7ZWM - chains A and E of the 10 polymer chains in the assembly; structure by X-ray diffraction, 3.69 A resolution.

Chain A:
Protein: Gametocyte surface protein P45/48
Source organism: Plasmodium falciparum
UniProt: Q8I6T1 (P4548_PLAF7); residues 1-428 here = UniProt positions 1-428
Sequence (428 residues; each row starts with the number of its first residue):
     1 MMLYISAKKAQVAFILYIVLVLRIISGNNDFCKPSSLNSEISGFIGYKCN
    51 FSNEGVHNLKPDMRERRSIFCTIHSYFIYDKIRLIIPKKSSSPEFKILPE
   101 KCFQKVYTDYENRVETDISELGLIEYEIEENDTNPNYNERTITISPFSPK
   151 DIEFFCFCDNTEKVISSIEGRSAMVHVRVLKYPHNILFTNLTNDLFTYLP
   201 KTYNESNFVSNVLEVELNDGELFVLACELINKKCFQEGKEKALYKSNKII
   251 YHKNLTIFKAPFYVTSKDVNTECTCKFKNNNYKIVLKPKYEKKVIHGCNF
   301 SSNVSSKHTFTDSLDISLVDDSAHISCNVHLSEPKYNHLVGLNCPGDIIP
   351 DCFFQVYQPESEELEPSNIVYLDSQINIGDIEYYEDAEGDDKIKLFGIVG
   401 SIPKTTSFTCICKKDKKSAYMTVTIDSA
Unresolved in the structure: 1-181, 195-199, 240-244
Disulfides: Cys227-Cys275, Cys234-Cys273, Cys298-Cys327, Cys344-Cys412, Cys352-Cys410
Covalently attached groups: N-acetylglucosamine (NAG) linked to Asn190; glycan linked to Asn204
Curated features (UniProtKB/Swiss-Prot):
  - lipidation: Asp426 (GPI-anchor amidated aspartate)
  - glycosylation (N-linked (GlcNAc...) asparagine): Asn50, Asn131, Asn190, Asn204, Asn254, Asn299, Asn303

Chain E:
Protein: 10D8 light chain
Source organism: Mus musculus
Sequence (240 residues; numbered -19 to 220; the number before each row is that of its first residue; numbers below 1 keep their minus sign (Met-19 is residue -19)):
   -19 MDSQAQVLMLLLLWVSGTCGDIVMSQSPSSLAVSVGEKVTMSCKSSQSLF
    31 YSSNQKNYLAWYQQKPGQSPKLLIYWASTRESGVPDRFTGSGSGTDFTLT
    81 ISSVKAEDLAVYYCQQYYSYPPTFGGGTKLEIKRADAAPTVSIFPPSSEQ
   131 LTSGGASVVCFLNNFYPKDINVKWKIDGSERQNGVLNSWTDQDSKDSTYS
   181 MSSTLTLTKDEYERHNSYTCEATHKTSTSPIVKSFNRNEC
Unresolved in the structure: -19 to 0, 218-220
Disulfides: Cys23-Cys94, Cys140-Cys200

Interface between chain A and chain E:
Pairs across the interface - 6 pairs, chain A then chain E:
  Glu205(A) with Ser33(E)
  Ser206(A) with Asn34(E); Tyr38(E)
  Phe208(A) with Tyr31(E), hydrogen bond (backbone-side chain)
  Val209(A) with Tyr100(E), hydrophobic
  Ser210(A) with Ser99(E)
Other interface residues (no listed pair), chain A (6 interface residues in all): Asn211
Other interface residues (no listed pair), chain E (7 interface residues in all): Tyr98

Overview:
6 residues of chain A and 7 residues of chain E are in contact; the contacts include 1 hydrogen bond. The
hydrogen-bonded pair is Phe208(A)-Tyr31(E). N-acetylglucosamine is covalently linked to Asn190(A).
Here chain A is Gametocyte surface protein P45/48 (Plasmodium falciparum) and chain E is 10D8 light chain (Mus
musculus). Entry 7ZWM (Pfs48/45 central and C-terminal domains bound to Fab fragments of monoclonal antibody
10D8 and 32F3) was determined by X-ray diffraction (same publication as 7ZWF, 7ZWI, 7ZXF and 7ZXG).
